9GZM - chains T and C of the 6 polymer chains in the assembly; structure by electron microscopy, 3.40 A resolution.

# Chain T
Molecule: Template strand DNA
Sequence (56 nucleotides; row label = number of the first residue in the row; numbers below 1 keep their minus sign (DC-1 is residue -1)):
    -1 CAAATTTTATCTCCAGGCGGTATGCACTTTTAACAGTCACCCCCCAACTA
    49 ACACAT
Disordered / not traced: -1, 50-54

# Chain C
Name: Transcription factor A, mitochondrial
From: Homo sapiens
Reference sequence: Q00059 (TFAM_HUMAN); residue numbers follow UniProt; this construct covers 43-245
Sequence (230 residues; each row starts with the number of its first residue):
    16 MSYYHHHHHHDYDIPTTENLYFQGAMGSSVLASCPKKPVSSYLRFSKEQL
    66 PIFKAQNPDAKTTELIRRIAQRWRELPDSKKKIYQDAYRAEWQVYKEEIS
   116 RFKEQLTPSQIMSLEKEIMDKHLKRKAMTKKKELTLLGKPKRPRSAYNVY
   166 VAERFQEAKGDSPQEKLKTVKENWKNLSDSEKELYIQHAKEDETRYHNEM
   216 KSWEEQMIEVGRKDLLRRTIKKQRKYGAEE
Disordered / not traced: 16-42, 171-178, 232-245
Construct notes: initiating methionine (16); expression tag (17-42)
Swiss-Prot annotation at these positions:
  - DNA-binding region: Pro50 to Lys118 (HMG box 1), Pro155 to Glu219 (HMG box 2)
  - site (Intercalates between bases and promotes DNA bending): Leu58, Leu182
  - modified residue: Ser55 (Phosphoserine), Ser56 (Phosphoserine), Ser61 (Phosphoserine), Thr122 (Phosphothreonine), Ser160 (Phosphoserine), Ser193 (Phosphoserine), Ser195 (Phosphoserine)
  - natural variant: Pro178 (P178L: In MTDPS15)
  - mutagenesis: Thr77 (T77A: Moderate reduction in DNA bending), Tyr162 (Y162A: Moderate reduction in DNA bending)

# How chain T and chain C interact
Pairs across the interface (25; chain T residue first):
  DA30(T) - Lys52(C)  hydrogen bond to the base
  DA30(T) - Arg140(C)  salt bridge to the phosphate
  DA31(T) - Lys51(C)  phosphate contact
  DA31(T) - Lys52(C)  sugar contact
  DA31(T) - Val54(C)  phosphate contact
  DA31(T) - Ser55(C)  base contact
  DC32(T) - Val54(C)  sugar contact
  DC32(T) - Leu58(C)  base contact
  DA33(T) - Leu65(C)  phosphate contact
  DG34(T) - Thr77(C)  hydrogen bond to the base
  DT35(T) - Thr77(C)  sugar contact
  DC38(T) - Lys147(C)  hydrogen bond to the phosphate
  DC39(T) - Met143(C)  phosphate contact
  DC39(T) - Lys147(C)  salt bridge to the phosphate
  DC39(T) - Thr150(C)  phosphate contact
  DC40(T) - Met143(C)  sugar contact
  DC40(T) - Lys146(C)  salt bridge to the phosphate
  DC42(T) - Gln179(C)  base contact
  DC43(T) - Gln179(C)  hydrogen bond to the base
  DC43(T) - Leu182(C)  base contact
  DA44(T) - Leu182(C)  sugar contact
  DA45(T) - Lys186(C)  phosphate contact
  DA45(T) - Trp189(C)  phosphate contact
  DC46(T) - Ser160(C)  phosphate contact
  DC46(T) - Trp189(C)  hydrogen bond to the phosphate
Also at the interface, not in a pair above, chain T (16 interface residues in all): DA48, DA49
Also at the interface, not in a pair above, chain C (21 interface residues in all): Lys62, Tyr162, Glu208, His212

# In short
16 residues of chain T face 21 of chain C across their interface, with 5 hydrogen bonds and 3 salt bridges.
Polar pairs include DA30(T)-Lys52(C), DG34(T)-Thr77(C) and DC43(T)-Gln179(C). Curated annotation (UniProt)
lists a DNA-binding region and 2 mutagenesis sites on chain C.
Here chain T is Template strand DNA and chain C is Transcription factor A, mitochondrial (Homo sapiens). Entry
9GZM (Cryo-EM structure of the human mitochondrial RNA polymerase transcription initiation complex
(POLRMT/TFAM/TFB2M/DNA/RNA) with a 2-mer RNA ...) was determined by electron microscopy (same publication as
9GZN, 9GZO, 9R95 and 9R96).
